Entry 6T1V (X-ray diffraction, 2.21 A resolution); this record covers chains A and C.

[Chain A]
Protein: Peroxisome proliferator-activated receptor gamma
Source organism: Homo sapiens
UniProtKB: P37231 (PPARG_HUMAN); numbering as in UniProt (aligned over 231-505)
Amino-acid sequence (279 residues; each row starts with the number of its first residue):
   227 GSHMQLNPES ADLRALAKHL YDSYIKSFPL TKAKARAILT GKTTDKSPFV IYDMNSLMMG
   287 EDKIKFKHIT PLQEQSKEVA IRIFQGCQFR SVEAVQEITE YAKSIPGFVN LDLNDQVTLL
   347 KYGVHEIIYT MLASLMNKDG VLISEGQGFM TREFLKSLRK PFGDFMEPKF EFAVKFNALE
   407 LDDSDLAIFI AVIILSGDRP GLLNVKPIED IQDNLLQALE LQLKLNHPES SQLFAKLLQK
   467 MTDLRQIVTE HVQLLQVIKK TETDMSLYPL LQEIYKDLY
Not modelled in the structure: 227-237
Sequence notes: expression tag (227-230); engineered mutation Tyr-494 (His in P37231)
Residues lining bound ligands: EDK ((2S)-3-[4-[2-[methyl(pyridin-2-yl)amino]ethoxy]phenyl]-2-[[2-(phenylcarbonyl)phenyl]amino]propanoic acid): Ile-290, Ile-309, Phe-310, Gly-312, Cys-313, Gln-314, Arg-316, Ser-317, His-351, Ile-354, Tyr-355, Leu-358, Val-367, Leu-368, Ile-369, Met-376, Leu-381, Phe-388, Phe-391, Met-392, His-477, Leu-481, Leu-493, Leu-497, Tyr-501
UniProt features mapped onto this chain:
  - motif: Pro-495 to Asp-503 (9aaTAD)
  - binding site (rosiglitazone): Gln-314 to Ser-317, His-351, His-477, Tyr-501
  - cross-link: Lys-252 (Glycyl lysine isopeptide (Lys-Gly) (interchain with G-Cter in ubiquitin))
  - natural variant: Gln-314 (Q314P: In colon cancer), Arg-316 (R316H: In colon cancer), Val-318 (V318M: In diabetes), Phe-388 (F388L: In FPLD3), Arg-425 (R425C: In FPLD3), Pro-495 (P495L: In diabetes)
  - mutagenesis: Lys-252 (K252R: More than 50% loss of ubiquitination)

[Chain C]
Protein: Peroxisome proliferator-activated receptor gamma coactivator 1-alpha
UniProtKB: Q9UBK2 (PRGC1_HUMAN); numbering as in UniProt (aligned over 139-152)
Amino-acid sequence (14 residues; numbered 139 to 152; the number before each row is that of its first residue):
   139 EEPSLLKKLL LAPA
Not modelled in the structure: 139-140, 151-152
UniProt features mapped onto this chain:
  - motif: Leu-144 to Leu-148 (LXXLL motif)
  - modified residue: Lys-146 (N6-acetyllysine)

[Interface between chain A and chain C]
Contacting residue pairs - 16 pairs, chain A then chain C:
  Thr-325(A) / Leu-147(C)
  Lys-329(A) / Leu-147(C)  hydrogen bond (side chain-backbone)
  Lys-329(A) / Leu-148(C)  hydrogen bond (side chain-backbone)
  Lys-329(A) / Ala-150(C)
  Phe-334(A) / Leu-148(C)  hydrophobic
  Leu-339(A) / Leu-149(C)  hydrophobic
  Asn-340(A) / Lys-145(C)  hydrogen bond
  Gln-342(A) / Leu-148(C)
  Val-343(A) / Lys-145(C)
  Val-343(A) / Leu-148(C)  hydrophobic
  Leu-346(A) / Leu-148(C)  hydrophobic
  Pro-495(A) / Leu-143(C)
  Leu-496(A) / Leu-143(C)
  Glu-499(A) / Ser-142(C)  hydrogen bond
  Glu-499(A) / Leu-143(C)  hydrogen bond (side chain-backbone)
  Glu-499(A) / Leu-144(C)  hydrogen bond (side chain-backbone)
Other interface residues (no listed pair), chain A (15 interface residues in all): Val-321, Gln-322, Lys-347, Ile-500
Other interface residues (no listed pair), chain C (9 interface residues in all): Pro-141

[Summary]
15 residues of chain A face 9 of chain C across their interface, with 6 hydrogen bonds. Among the polar pairs
are Lys-329(A)/Leu-147(C), Lys-329(A)/Leu-148(C) and Asn-340(A)/Lys-145(C). Ligands of chain A: compound EDK.
UniProt lists 7 rosiglitazone-binding residues and one mutagenesis site on chain A.
Chain A is Peroxisome proliferator-activated receptor gamma (Homo sapiens) and chain C is Peroxisome
proliferator-activated receptor gamma coactivator 1-alpha; the structure, Structure of PPARg H494Y mutant in
complex with GW1929, was determined by X-ray diffraction.
